7ZDA - chains C and D; structure by electron microscopy, 3.17 A resolution.

[Chain C]
Molecule: ATP-binding/permease protein CydC
From: Escherichia coli K-12
UniProtKB: P23886 (CYDC_ECOLI); numbering as in UniProt (aligned over 1-573)
Sequence (573 residues; row label = number of the first residue in the row):
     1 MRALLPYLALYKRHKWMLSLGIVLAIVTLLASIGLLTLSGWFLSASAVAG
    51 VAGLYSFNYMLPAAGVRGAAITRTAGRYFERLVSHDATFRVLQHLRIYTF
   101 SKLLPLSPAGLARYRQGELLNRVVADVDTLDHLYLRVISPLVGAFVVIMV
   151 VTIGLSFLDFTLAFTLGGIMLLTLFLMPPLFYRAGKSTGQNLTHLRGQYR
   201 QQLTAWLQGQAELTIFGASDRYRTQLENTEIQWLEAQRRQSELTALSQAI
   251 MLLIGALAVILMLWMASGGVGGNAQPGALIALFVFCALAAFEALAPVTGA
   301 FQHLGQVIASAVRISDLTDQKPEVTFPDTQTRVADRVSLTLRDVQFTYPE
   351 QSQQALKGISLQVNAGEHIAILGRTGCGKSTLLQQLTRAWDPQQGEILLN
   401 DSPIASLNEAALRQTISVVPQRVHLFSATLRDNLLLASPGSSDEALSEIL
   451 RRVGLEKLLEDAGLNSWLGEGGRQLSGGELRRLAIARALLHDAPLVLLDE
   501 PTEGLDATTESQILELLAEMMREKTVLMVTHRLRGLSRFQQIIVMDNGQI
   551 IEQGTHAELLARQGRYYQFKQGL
Disordered / not traced: 573
Ion coordination: Mg2+: Ser380, Gln421 (together with ADP, phosphite ion)
Residues lining bound ligands:
  - ADP (adenosine-5'-diphosphate): Ala112, Tyr348, Gln351, Ala355, Arg374, Thr375, Gly376, Cys377, Gly378, Lys379, Ser380, Thr381, Gln421
  - phosphite ion (PO3): Thr375, Gly376, Lys379, Ser380, Gln421, Glu500
UniProt features mapped onto this chain:
  - binding site (ATP): Gly373 to Ser380
Reported in the primary citation:
  - binding site for ADP: Tyr348

[Chain D]
Molecule: ATP-binding/permease protein CydD
From: Escherichia coli K-12
UniProtKB: P29018 (CYDD_ECOLI); residues 1-588 here = UniProt positions 1-588
Sequence (588 residues; row label = number of the first residue in the row):
     1 MNKSRQKELTRWLKQQSVISQRWLNISRLLGFVSGILIIAQAWFMARILQ
    51 HMIMENIPREALLLPFTLLVLTFVLRAWVVWLRERVGYHAGQHIRFAIRR
   101 QVLDRLQQAGPAWIQGKPAGSWATLVLEQIDDMHDYYARYLPQMALAVSV
   151 PLLIVVAIFPSNWAAALILLGTAPLIPLFMALVGMGAADANRRNFLALAR
   201 LSGHFLDRLRGMETLRIFGRGEAEIESIRSASEDFRQRTMEVLRLAFLSS
   251 GILEFFTSLSIALVAVYFGFSYLGELDFGHYDTGVTLAAGFLALILAPEF
   301 FQPLRDLGTFYHAKAQAVGAADSLKTFMETPLAHPQRGEAELASTDPVTI
   351 EAEELFITSPEGKTLAGPLNFTLPAGQRAVLVGRSGSGKSSLLNALSGFL
   401 SYQGSLRINGIELRDLSPESWRKHLSWVGQNPQLPAATLRDNVLLARPDA
   451 SEQELQAALDNAWVSEFLPLLPQGVDTPVGDQAARLSVGQAQRVAVARAL
   501 LNPCSLLLLDEPAASLDAHSEQRVMEALNAASLRQTTLMVTHQLEDLADW
   551 DVIWVMQDGRIIEQGRYAELSVAGGPFATLLAHRQEEI
Disordered / not traced: 1
Ion coordination: Mg2+: Ser390, Gln430 (together with ATP)
Residues lining bound ligands: ATP (adenosine-5'-triphosphate): Ala112, Ser359, Pro360, Glu361, Lys363, Leu365, Ser385, Gly386, Ser387, Gly388, Lys389, Ser390, Ser391, Gln430, Glu511, His542
UniProt features mapped onto this chain:
  - binding site (ATP): Leu373 to Val380
  - mutagenesis: Arg210 (R210G: Exhibits significantly lower levels of cytochrome d than the wild-type; when associated with G-216; R210K: Does not affect cytochrome d levels; when associated with K-216), Arg216 (R216G: Exhibits significantly lower levels of cytochrome d than the wild-type; when associated with G-210; R216K: Does not affect cytochrome d levels; when associated with K-210), Arg238 (R238G: Exhibits significantly lower levels of cytochrome d than the wild-type; when associated with G-244; R238H: Does not affect cytochrome d levels; when associated with H-244), Arg244 (R244G: Exhibits significantly lower levels of cytochrome d than the wild-type; when associated with G-238; R244H: Does not affect cytochrome d levels; when associated with H-238)
Reported in the primary citation:
  - binding site for ADP: Arg485

[How chain C and chain D interact]
Residue-residue contacts (236; chain C residue first):
  Leu35(C) - Ser258(D)
  Ser39(C) - Ala265(D)
  Ser39(C) - Leu294(D)
  Gly40(C) - Phe291(D)
  Gly40(C) - Leu294(D)
  Phe42(C) - Ala265(D)
  Phe42(C) - Phe270(D)  hydrophobic
  Leu43(C) - Ala265(D)
  Leu43(C) - Tyr272(D)
  Leu43(C) - Leu287(D)
  Leu43(C) - Gly290(D)
  Ser44(C) - Ile53(D)
  Ser44(C) - Phe291(D)
  Ser46(C) - Gly269(D)  hydrogen bond (side chain-backbone)
  Ser46(C) - Tyr272(D)
  Ala47(C) - Met54(D)
  Ala47(C) - Tyr272(D)
  Ala47(C) - Leu287(D)  hydrophobic
  Val48(C) - Ile53(D)  hydrophobic
  Gly50(C) - Tyr272(D)
  Gly50(C) - Leu273(D)
  Val51(C) - Tyr272(D)  hydrogen bond (backbone-backbone)
  Val51(C) - Leu273(D)
  Val51(C) - Gly274(D)
  Leu54(C) - Leu273(D)
  Leu54(C) - Glu275(D)
  Phe57(C) - Leu273(D)  hydrophobic
  Tyr59(C) - Phe270(D)  hydrophobic
  Tyr59(C) - Leu273(D)  hydrophobic
  Tyr59(C) - Glu275(D)
  Val66(C) - Val266(D)  hydrophobic
  Ala70(C) - Ser258(D)  hydrogen bond (backbone-side chain)
  Arg73(C) - Glu254(D)
  Arg73(C) - Thr257(D)
  Arg73(C) - Ser258(D)
  Arg73(C) - Arg305(D)
  Thr74(C) - Glu254(D)  hydrogen bond (side chain-backbone)
  Thr74(C) - Phe255(D)
  Thr74(C) - Ser258(D)  hydrogen bond
  Tyr78(C) - Arg244(D)  hydrogen bond (side chain-backbone)
  Tyr78(C) - Phe247(D)
  Tyr78(C) - Leu248(D)
  Arg81(C) - Phe247(D)
  Leu82(C) - Met240(D)  hydrophobic
  Leu82(C) - Phe247(D)  hydrophobic
  His85(C) - Phe247(D)
  Asp86(C) - Arg236(D)
  Asp86(C) - Met240(D)
  Phe89(C) - Arg236(D)
  Phe89(C) - Thr239(D)
  Phe89(C) - Met240(D)  hydrophobic
  Phe89(C) - Leu243(D)  hydrophobic
  Arg90(C) - Arg236(D)
  Gln93(C) - Arg229(D)
  Gln93(C) - Ser232(D)
  Gln93(C) - Glu233(D)
  Arg96(C) - Phe205(D)
  Arg96(C) - Ser232(D)
  Ile97(C) - Ile225(D)  hydrophobic
  Ile97(C) - Arg229(D)
  Phe100(C) - Arg208(D)
  Phe100(C) - Leu209(D)  hydrophobic
  Phe100(C) - Met212(D)  hydrophobic
  Phe100(C) - Leu215(D)  hydrophobic
  Phe100(C) - Ile225(D)  hydrophobic
  Phe100(C) - Ile228(D)  hydrophobic
  Ser101(C) - Ile225(D)
  Leu103(C) - Met212(D)  hydrophobic
  Leu104(C) - Met212(D)  hydrophobic
  Leu104(C) - Gly221(D)
  Ser107(C) - Met212(D)
  Ser107(C) - Arg216(D)
  Pro108(C) - Glu213(D)
  Pro108(C) - Arg216(D)
  Arg113(C) - Gln482(D)  hydrogen bond (backbone-side chain)
  Tyr114(C) - Gln482(D)
  Leu120(C) - Leu206(D)
  Leu120(C) - Leu209(D)
  Leu120(C) - Arg210(D)
  Asn121(C) - Leu206(D)
  Val123(C) - Leu209(D)  hydrophobic
  Val124(C) - Phe205(D)  hydrophobic
  Val124(C) - Leu206(D)  hydrophobic
  Val124(C) - Leu209(D)  hydrophobic
  Arg196(C) - Leu127(D)
  Arg196(C) - Glu128(D)  salt bridge
  Tyr199(C) - Arg99(D)
  Tyr199(C) - Leu103(D)
  Tyr199(C) - Leu127(D)  hydrophobic
  Arg200(C) - Ala123(D)
  Arg200(C) - Leu127(D)
  Leu203(C) - Leu103(D)  hydrophobic
  Leu203(C) - Val126(D)  hydrophobic
  Leu203(C) - Leu127(D)  hydrophobic
  Thr204(C) - Ala119(D)
  Ala205(C) - Pro435(D)
  Trp206(C) - Leu103(D)
  Trp206(C) - Gln107(D)
  Leu207(C) - Ile114(D)
  Leu207(C) - Trp122(D)  hydrophobic
  Gln208(C) - Ala119(D)
  Gln208(C) - Gln433(D)
  Gln210(C) - Gln107(D)
  Gln210(C) - Ile114(D)
  Ala211(C) - Pro111(D)  hydrophobic
  Ala211(C) - Phe399(D)
  Ala211(C) - Trp427(D)  hydrophobic
  Glu212(C) - Trp427(D)
  Glu212(C) - Gln433(D)
  Glu212(C) - Arg498(D)
  Leu213(C) - Pro435(D)  hydrophobic
  Leu213(C) - Leu445(D)  hydrophobic
  Thr214(C) - Arg422(D)
  Ile215(C) - Phe399(D)  hydrophobic
  Ile215(C) - Arg422(D)
  Ile215(C) - Leu425(D)
  Ile215(C) - Ser426(D)
  Ile215(C) - Trp427(D)
  Phe216(C) - Ser426(D)
  Phe216(C) - Trp427(D)
  Phe216(C) - Leu445(D)  hydrophobic
  Phe216(C) - Ala446(D)  hydrophobic
  Phe216(C) - Arg498(D)
  Phe216(C) - Ala499(D)  hydrophobic
  Ala218(C) - Leu445(D)  hydrophobic
  Ser219(C) - Gln107(D)  hydrogen bond
  Asp220(C) - Gln107(D)  hydrogen bond
  Arg221(C) - Leu445(D)  hydrogen bond (side chain-backbone)
  Arg221(C) - Pro448(D)
  Tyr222(C) - Pro435(D)
  Tyr222(C) - Ala436(D)
  Arg223(C) - Arg100(D)
  Arg223(C) - Leu103(D)
  Arg223(C) - Asp104(D)  salt bridge
  Arg223(C) - Gln107(D)  hydrogen bond
  Glu230(C) - Phe96(D)
  Glu230(C) - Arg99(D)  salt bridge
  Trp233(C) - Asp131(D)
  Leu234(C) - Tyr88(D)  hydrogen bond (backbone-side chain)
  Leu234(C) - Gln92(D)
  Leu234(C) - Arg95(D)
  Leu234(C) - Phe96(D)  hydrophobic
  Gln237(C) - Tyr88(D)
  Gln237(C) - Arg95(D)  hydrogen bond
  Arg238(C) - Tyr88(D)  hydrogen bond (backbone-side chain)
  Ser241(C) - Tyr88(D)
  Glu242(C) - Arg85(D)  salt bridge
  Thr244(C) - Glu84(D)
  Thr244(C) - Arg139(D)
  Ala245(C) - Trp81(D)
  Ala245(C) - Glu84(D)
  Gln248(C) - Glu84(D)  hydrogen bond
  Gln248(C) - Arg139(D)
  Ala249(C) - Ala77(D)
  Ala249(C) - Trp81(D)  hydrophobic
  Leu252(C) - Phe73(D)
  Leu252(C) - Arg76(D)
  Leu252(C) - Ala77(D)
  Leu252(C) - Val80(D)  hydrophobic
  Leu253(C) - Ala77(D)  hydrophobic
  Ala256(C) - Phe73(D)  hydrophobic
  Val259(C) - Met45(D)  hydrophobic
  Ile260(C) - Leu69(D)  hydrophobic
  Ile260(C) - Val70(D)  hydrophobic
  Leu263(C) - Ile48(D)  hydrophobic
  Leu263(C) - Leu49(D)  hydrophobic
  Leu263(C) - Met52(D)  hydrophobic
  Leu263(C) - Leu69(D)  hydrophobic
  Trp264(C) - Arg59(D)  hydrogen bond (backbone-side chain)
  Trp264(C) - Leu63(D)  hydrophobic
  Trp264(C) - Phe66(D)  hydrophobic
  Ser267(C) - Met52(D)
  Ser267(C) - Arg59(D)
  Gly268(C) - Arg59(D)
  Gln275(C) - Asn56(D)
  Gly277(C) - Ile53(D)
  Ile280(C) - Leu49(D)  hydrophobic
  Ile280(C) - Met52(D)
  Phe285(C) - Leu49(D)  hydrophobic
  Phe285(C) - Phe291(D)  hydrophobic
  Phe285(C) - Leu294(D)  hydrophobic
  Phe285(C) - Ile295(D)  hydrophobic
  Leu288(C) - Met45(D)  hydrophobic
  Gln351(C) - Arg485(D)  hydrogen bond (side chain-backbone)
  Ser352(C) - Leu470(D)  hydrogen bond (side chain-backbone)
  Gln353(C) - Leu471(D)
  Gln353(C) - Arg485(D)
  Gln353(C) - Gln490(D)  hydrogen bond
  Arg374(C) - Ala513(D)
  Arg374(C) - Ala514(D)  hydrogen bond (side chain-backbone)
  Arg374(C) - Ser515(D)
  Arg374(C) - Leu516(D)  hydrogen bond (side chain-backbone)
  Arg374(C) - Glu521(D)  salt bridge
  Arg374(C) - Gln543(D)
  Thr375(C) - Val488(D)
  Thr375(C) - Ser515(D)
  Thr387(C) - Arg216(D)  hydrogen bond
  Arg388(C) - Arg216(D)
  Ala389(C) - Arg216(D)
  Arg413(C) - Arg216(D)  hydrogen bond (side chain-backbone)
  Val418(C) - Ile217(D)  hydrophobic
  His424(C) - Asp207(D)  salt bridge
  His424(C) - Arg210(D)  hydrogen bond (side chain-backbone)
  His424(C) - Gly211(D)
  His424(C) - Thr214(D)
  Leu425(C) - Asp207(D)
  Phe426(C) - Asp207(D)
  Phe426(C) - Arg208(D)
  Phe426(C) - Gly211(D)
  Phe426(C) - Thr214(D)
  Phe426(C) - Leu215(D)  hydrophobic
  Ser427(C) - Asp207(D)  hydrogen bond (backbone-side chain)
  Ser427(C) - Arg208(D)  hydrogen bond
  Ala428(C) - Arg208(D)
  Leu436(C) - Phe218(D)  hydrophobic
  Leu436(C) - Arg220(D)
  Ala437(C) - Phe218(D)  hydrophobic
  Pro439(C) - Arg220(D)
  Trp467(C) - Arg200(D)
  Gly471(C) - Arg200(D)  hydrogen bond (backbone-side chain)
  Arg487(C) - Phe218(D)
  His491(C) - Phe218(D)
  His531(C) - Ile588(D)
  Arg532(C) - Glu587(D)
  Leu533(C) - Glu586(D)
  Leu533(C) - Glu587(D)  hydrogen bond (backbone-backbone)
  Leu533(C) - Ile588(D)
  Asp546(C) - Asp517(D)
  Asp546(C) - Ala518(D)  hydrogen bond (side chain-backbone)
  Asn547(C) - Asp517(D)  hydrogen bond
  Arg565(C) - Leu516(D)
  Arg565(C) - Glu521(D)  salt bridge
  Phe569(C) - Glu586(D)
  Lys570(C) - Arg584(D)
  Lys570(C) - Glu586(D)
  Gly572(C) - Glu545(D)
Interface residues without a listed pair, chain C (135 interface residues in all): Leu36, Ala49, Gly53, Ala63, Thr99, Arg115, Gly209, Leu226, Glu227, Leu246, Met265, Ala281, Val284, Ile416, Pro420, Leu435, Gln571
Interface residues without a listed pair, chain D (137 interface residues in all): Val74, Leu106, Gly120, Thr124, His204, Gly219, Phe235, Gly251, Ile261, Ala262, Val264, Phe268, Pro298, Asn431, Ala437, Asp441, Pro472, Ala484, Leu486, Ser487

[In short]
The interface between chain C and chain D involves 135 residues on one side and 137 on the other, with 30
hydrogen bonds and 7 salt bridges. Polar pairs include Arg196(C)-Glu128(D), Arg223(C)-Asp104(D) and
Glu230(C)-Arg99(D). Ligands of chain C: ADP and phosphite ion. From the paper: a binding site for ADP at
Tyr348(C) and Arg485(D).
Here chain C is ATP-binding/permease protein CydC and chain D is ATP-binding/permease protein CydD, both from
Escherichia coli K-12. Entry 7ZDA (IF(apo/asym) conformation of CydDC in ADP+Pi(CydC)/ATP(CydD) bound state
(Dataset-2)) was determined by electron microscopy (same publication as 7ZD5, 7ZDB, 7ZDC, 7ZDE, 7ZDF, 7ZDG and
10 further entries).
